2FNJ - chains B and C of the 3 polymer chains in the assembly; structure by X-ray diffraction, 1.80 A resolution.

# Chain B
Molecule: Transcription elongation factor B polypeptide 2
Organism: Mus musculus
Reference sequence: P62869 (ELOB_MOUSE); residue numbers follow UniProt; this construct covers 1-118
Amino-acid sequence (118 residues; numbered 1 to 118; the number before each row is that of its first residue):
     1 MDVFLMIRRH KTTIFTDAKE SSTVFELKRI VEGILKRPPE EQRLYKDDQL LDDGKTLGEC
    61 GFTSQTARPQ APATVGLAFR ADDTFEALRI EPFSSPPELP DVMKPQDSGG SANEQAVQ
Not modelled in the structure: 99-118
UniProt features mapped onto this chain:
  - modified residue: M1 (N-acetylmethionine), T84 (Phosphothreonine), S108 (Phosphoserine), S111 (Phosphoserine)

# Chain C
Molecule: Transcription elongation factor B polypeptide 1
Organism: Mus musculus
Reference sequence: P83940 (ELOC_MOUSE); numbering as in UniProt (aligned over 17-112)
Amino-acid sequence (96 residues; each row starts with the number of its first residue):
    17 MYVKLISSDG HEFIVKREHA LTSGTIKAML SGPGQFAENE TNEVNFREIP SHVLSKVCMY
    77 FTYKVRYTNS STEIPEFPIA PEIALELLMA ANFLDC
Not modelled in the structure: 50-57

# Interface between chain B and chain C
Residue-residue contacts - 48 pairs, chain B then chain C:
  F4(B) - T78(C)
  M6(B) - M75(C)  hydrophobic
  R8(B) - H27(C)
  K11(B) - D25(C)  hydrogen bond (side chain-backbone)
  K11(B) - G26(C)
  K11(B) - H27(C)
  K11(B) - E28(C)  hydrogen bond (backbone-backbone)
  T12(B) - E28(C)
  T13(B) - E28(C)  hydrogen bond (backbone-backbone)
  T13(B) - F29(C)
  T13(B) - I30(C)  hydrogen bond (backbone-backbone)
  I14(B) - I30(C)
  F15(B) - Y18(C)
  F15(B) - F29(C)  hydrophobic
  F15(B) - I30(C)  hydrogen bond (backbone-backbone)
  F15(B) - S71(C)
  F15(B) - C74(C)  hydrophobic
  F15(B) - M75(C)  hydrophobic
  T16(B) - Y18(C)  hydrogen bond
  D17(B) - K32(C)  salt bridge
  I34(B) - Y18(C)
  I34(B) - I30(C)  hydrophobic
  L35(B) - I30(C)  hydrophobic
  P69(B) - M75(C)
  P69(B) - T78(C)
  P69(B) - R82(C)
  Q70(B) - M75(C)
  Q70(B) - Y79(C)
  Q70(B) - Y83(C)
  Q70(B) - P91(C)
  Q70(B) - F93(C)
  Q70(B) - P94(C)
  P72(B) - M75(C)
  E91(B) - H27(C)
  P92(B) - H27(C)  hydrogen bond (backbone-side chain)
  F93(B) - H27(C)
  F93(B) - F29(C)  hydrophobic
  F93(B) - S67(C)
  F93(B) - H68(C)
  F93(B) - S71(C)
  S94(B) - D25(C)
  S94(B) - P66(C)
  S94(B) - S67(C)  hydrogen bond (backbone-side chain)
  S94(B) - H68(C)  hydrogen bond
  S95(B) - H68(C)
  P96(B) - H68(C)
  P96(B) - E102(C)
  P97(B) - E102(C)
Other interface residues (no listed pair), chain B (23 interface residues in all): H10
Other interface residues (no listed pair), chain C (26 interface residues in all): V31, K72, E92, E98

# Summary
Chain B and chain C form an interface of 23 and 26 residues respectively; the contacts include 9 hydrogen
bonds and 1 salt bridge. Among the polar pairs are D17(B)-K32(C), K11(B)-D25(C) and T16(B)-Y18(C).
Chain B is Transcription elongation factor B polypeptide 2 and chain C is Transcription elongation factor B
polypeptide 1, both from Mus musculus; the structure, Crystal structure of a B30.2/SPRY domain-containing
protein GUSTAVUS in complex with Elongin B and Elongin C, was determined by X-ray diffraction.
